PDB entry 8FFZ | electron microscopy, 3.80 A resolution | chains E and J of the 10 polymer chains in the assembly

== Chain E ==
Name: Transcription factor tau 91 kDa subunit
Organism: Saccharomyces cerevisiae
Reference sequence: Q06339 (TFC6_YEAST); residues 1-672 here = UniProt positions 1-672
Chain sequence (672 residues; each row starts with the number of its first residue):
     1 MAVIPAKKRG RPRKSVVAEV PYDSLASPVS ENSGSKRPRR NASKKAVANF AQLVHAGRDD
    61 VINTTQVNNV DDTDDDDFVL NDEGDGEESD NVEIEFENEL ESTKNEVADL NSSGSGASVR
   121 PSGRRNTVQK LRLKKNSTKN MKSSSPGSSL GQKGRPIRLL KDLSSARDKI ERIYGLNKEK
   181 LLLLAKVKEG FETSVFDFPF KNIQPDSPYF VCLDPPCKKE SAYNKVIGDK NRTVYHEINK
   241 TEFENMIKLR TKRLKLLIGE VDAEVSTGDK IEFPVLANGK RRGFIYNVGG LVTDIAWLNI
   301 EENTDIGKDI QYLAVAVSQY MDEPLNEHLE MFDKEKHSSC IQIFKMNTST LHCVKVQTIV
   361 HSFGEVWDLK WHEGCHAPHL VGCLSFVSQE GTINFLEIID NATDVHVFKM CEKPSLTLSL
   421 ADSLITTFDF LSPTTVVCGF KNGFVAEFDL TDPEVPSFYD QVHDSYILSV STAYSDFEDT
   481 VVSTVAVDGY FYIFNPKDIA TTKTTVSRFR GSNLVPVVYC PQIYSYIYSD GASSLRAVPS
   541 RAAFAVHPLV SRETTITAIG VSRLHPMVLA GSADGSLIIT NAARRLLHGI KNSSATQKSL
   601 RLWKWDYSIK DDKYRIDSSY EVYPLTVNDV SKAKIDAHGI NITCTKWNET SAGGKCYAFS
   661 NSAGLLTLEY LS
Unresolved in the structure: 1-154
Curated features (UniProtKB/Swiss-Prot):
  - DNA-binding region: Ala6 to Ala18 (A.T hook)

== Chain J ==
Molecule: 171-nt DNA strand
Sequence (171 nucleotides; numbered 1 to 171; the number before each row is that of its first residue):
     1 AGATTGCAGC ACCTGAGTTT CGCGTATGGT CACCCACTAC ACTACTCGGT CAGGCTCTTA
    61 CCAGCTTAAC TACAGTTGAT CGGACGGGAA ACGGTGCTTT CTGGTAGATA TGGCCGCAAC
   121 CGATAGTTTA ACGGAAACGC AGGTGATATG AGGGCAGGGT CCAGACATGT T
Unresolved in the structure: 152-171

== How chain E and chain J interact ==
Pairs across the interface (7; chain E residue first):
  Ser164(E) - DG9(J)  phosphate contact
  Ser164(E) - DC10(J)  hydrogen bond to the phosphate
  Ser165(E) - DG9(J)  phosphate contact
  Ala166(E) - DG9(J)  hydrogen bond to the phosphate
  Asn628(E) - DG17(J)  sugar contact
  Val630(E) - DG17(J)  phosphate contact
  Val630(E) - DT18(J)  phosphate contact
Other interface residues (no listed pair), chain E (7 interface residues in all): Arg510, Ser631

== Summary ==
7 residues of chain E and 4 residues of chain J are in contact; the contacts include 2 hydrogen bonds. Among
the polar pairs are Ser164(E)-DC10(J) and Ala166(E)-DG9(J). UniProt lists a DNA-binding region on chain E.
Here chain E is Transcription factor tau 91 kDa subunit (Saccharomyces cerevisiae) and chain J is a 171-nt DNA
strand. Entry 8FFZ (TFIIIA-TFIIIC-Brf1-TBP complex bound to 5S rRNA gene) was determined by electron
microscopy.
